PDB entry 9L09 | electron microscopy, 2.90 A resolution | chains B and C of the 6 polymer chains in the assembly

== Chain B ==
Molecule: Non-structural protein 8
Organism: Severe acute respiratory syndrome coronavirus 2
Reference sequence: P0DTD1 (R1AB_SARS2); residues 1-198 here correspond to UniProt positions 3943-4140 (UniProt number = residue number + 3942)
Amino-acid sequence (198 residues; row label = number of the first residue in the row):
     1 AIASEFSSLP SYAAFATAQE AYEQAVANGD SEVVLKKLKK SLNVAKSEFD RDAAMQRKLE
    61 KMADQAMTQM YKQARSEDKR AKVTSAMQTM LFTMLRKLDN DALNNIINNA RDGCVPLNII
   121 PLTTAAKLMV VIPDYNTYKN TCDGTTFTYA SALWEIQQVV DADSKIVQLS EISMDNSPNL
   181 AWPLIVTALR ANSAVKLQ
Disordered / not traced: 1-67, 193-198

== Chain C ==
Molecule: Non-structural protein 7
Organism: Severe acute respiratory syndrome coronavirus 2
Reference sequence: P0DTC1 (R1A_SARS2); residues 1-83 here correspond to UniProt positions 3860-3942 (UniProt number = residue number + 3859)
Amino-acid sequence (83 residues; row label = number of the first residue in the row):
     1 SKMSDVKCTS VVLLSVLQQL RVESSSKLWA QCVQLHNDIL LAKDTTEAFE KMVSLLSVLL
    61 SMQGAVDINK LCEEMLDNRA TLQ
Disordered / not traced: 1, 74-83

== Interface between chain B and chain C ==
Pairs across the interface - 4 pairs, chain B then chain C:
  Asp163(B) - Ser24(C)
  Asp163(B) - Ser26(C)  hydrogen bond (side chain-backbone)
  Asn179(B) - Lys27(C)
  Ala181(B) - Ser26(C)
Also at the interface, not in a pair above, chain B (6 interface residues in all): Ala162, Pro178, Leu180
Also at the interface, not in a pair above, chain C (4 interface residues in all): Ser25

== In short ==
6 residues of chain B face 4 of chain C across their interface; the contacts include 1 hydrogen bond. Its one
hydrogen-bonded contact is Asp163(B)-Ser26(C).
Chain B is Non-structural protein 8 and chain C is Non-structural protein 7, both from Severe acute
respiratory syndrome coronavirus 2; the structure, SARS-CoV-2 C-RTC with 13-TP, was determined by electron
microscopy.
